PDB entry 1UPW | X-ray diffraction, 2.40 A resolution | chain A

== Chain A ==
Molecule: Oxysterols receptor lxr-beta
Organism: Homo sapiens
Notes: fragment: ligand binding domain, residues 209-461
Reference sequence: P55055 (NRH2_HUMAN); residue numbers follow UniProt; this construct covers 209-461
Sequence (257 residues; each row starts with the number of its first residue):
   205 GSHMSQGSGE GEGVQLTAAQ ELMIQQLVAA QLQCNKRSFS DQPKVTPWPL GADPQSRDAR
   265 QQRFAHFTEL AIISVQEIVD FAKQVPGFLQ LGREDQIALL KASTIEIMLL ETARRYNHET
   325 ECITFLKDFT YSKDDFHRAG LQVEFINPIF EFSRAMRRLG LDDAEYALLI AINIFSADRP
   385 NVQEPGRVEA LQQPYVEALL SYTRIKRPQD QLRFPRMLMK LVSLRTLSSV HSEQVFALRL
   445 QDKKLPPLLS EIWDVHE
Disordered / not traced: 205-218, 238-248
Swiss-Prot annotation at these positions:
  - cross-link: K447 (Glycyl lysine isopeptide (Lys-Gly) (interchain with G-Cter in SUMO2))
  - mutagenesis: K447 (K447R: Impaired ability to act as an anti-inflammatory role during the hepatic acute phase response; when associated with R-409)

== Overview ==
From UniProt: one mutagenesis site.
Chain A is Oxysterols receptor lxr-beta (Homo sapiens); the structure, Crystal structure of the human Liver X
receptor beta ligand binding domain in complex with a ..., was determined by X-ray diffraction (same
publication as 1UPV).
